Entry 1EPR (X-ray diffraction, 2.30 A resolution); this record covers chain E.

[Chain E]
Protein: Endothiapepsin
Organism: Cryphonectria parasitica
Notes: EC 3.4.23.22
UniProtKB: P11838 (CARP_CRYPA); the construct lacks a stretch of the UniProt sequence and is renumbered around it, so the offset changes along the chain: -2 to 63 = UniProt 90-155; 64-80 = UniProt 157-173; 81-134 = UniProt 175-228; 135-159 = UniProt 230-254; 8 more segments
Amino-acid sequence (330 residues; row label = number of the first residue in the row; note: 9 numbers in that range are skipped by the numbering (no residue carries them; nothing is unmodelled there); a row labelled like 282A-282B holds insertion residues (282A, then the next letters in order); numbers below 1 keep their minus sign (Ser-2 is residue -2)):
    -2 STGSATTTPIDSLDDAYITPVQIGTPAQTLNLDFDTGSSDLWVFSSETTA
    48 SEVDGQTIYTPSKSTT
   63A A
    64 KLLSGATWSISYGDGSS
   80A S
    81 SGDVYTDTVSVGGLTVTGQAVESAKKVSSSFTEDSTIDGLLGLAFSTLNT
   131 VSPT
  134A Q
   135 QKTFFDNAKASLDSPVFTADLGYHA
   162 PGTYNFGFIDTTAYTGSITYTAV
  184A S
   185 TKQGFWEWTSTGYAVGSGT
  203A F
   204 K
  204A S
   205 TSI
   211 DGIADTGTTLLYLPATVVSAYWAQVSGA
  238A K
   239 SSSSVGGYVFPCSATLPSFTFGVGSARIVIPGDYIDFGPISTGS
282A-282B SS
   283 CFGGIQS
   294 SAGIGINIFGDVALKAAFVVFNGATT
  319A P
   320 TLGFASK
Modified residues: Gln135 (D-glutamine; DGN)
Cystine bridges: Cys250-Cys283
Ligand contacts: pd-135,040 (0QS; N~2~-[(2R)-2-benzyl-3-(tert-butylsulfonyl)propanoyl]-N-{(1R)-1-(cyclohexylmethyl)-3,3-difluoro-2,2-dihydroxy-4-[(2-morpholin-4-ylethyl)amino]-4-oxobutyl}-3-(1H-imidazol-3-ium-4-yl)-L-alaninamide): Ile7, Asp12, Ala13, Asp30, Asp32, Gly34, Ser35, Ser74, Tyr75, Gly76, Asp77, Ser79, Phe111, Asp114, Ile117, Leu120, Leu128, Phe189, Asp215, Gly217, Thr218, Thr219, Tyr222, Ile297, Ile301
Reported in the primary citation:
  - binding site for pd-135,040: Asp32

[Overview]
Bound to chain E: pd-135,040. The paper reports a binding site for pd-135,040 at Asp32.
Chain E is Endothiapepsin (Cryphonectria parasitica); the structure, Endothia aspartic proteinase
(endothiapepsin) complexed with pd-135,040, was determined by X-ray diffraction together with 1EPL, 1EPM and
1EPN from the same study.
